Entry 3A4T (X-ray diffraction, 2.30 A resolution); this record covers chain A.

== Chain A ==
Molecule: Putative methyltransferase MJ0026
From: Methanocaldococcus jannaschii
Notes: EC 2.1.1.-
Reference sequence: Q60343 (Y026_METJA); residues 1-274 here = UniProt positions 1-274
Amino-acid sequence (274 residues; each row starts with the number of its first residue):
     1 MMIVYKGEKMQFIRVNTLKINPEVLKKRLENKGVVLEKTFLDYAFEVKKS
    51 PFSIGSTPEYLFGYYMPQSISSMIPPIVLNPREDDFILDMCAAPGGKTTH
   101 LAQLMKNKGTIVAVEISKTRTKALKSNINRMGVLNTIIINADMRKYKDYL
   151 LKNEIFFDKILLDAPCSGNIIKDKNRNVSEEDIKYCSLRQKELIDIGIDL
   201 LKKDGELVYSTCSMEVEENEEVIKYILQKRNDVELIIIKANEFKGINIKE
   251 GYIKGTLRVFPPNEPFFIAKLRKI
Disordered / not traced: 1-8, 171-178
Swiss-Prot annotation at these positions:
  - active site: C212 (Nucleophile)
  - binding site (S-adenosyl-L-methionine): C91 to K97, E115, R120, D142, D163, N169, R189
Cystine bridges: C166-C212
Ligand contacts: sinefungin (SFG): D89, M90, C91, A92, A93, P94, G95, G96, K97, V114, E115, I116, S117, R120, A141, D142, M143, R144, D163, A164, P165, N169, R189, L193, C212

== Summary ==
Bound to chain A: sinefungin. From UniProt: active-site residue C212 and 13 S-adenosyl-L-methionine-binding
residues.
Chain A is Putative methyltransferase MJ0026 (Methanocaldococcus jannaschii); the structure, Crystal structure
of aTrm4 from M.jannaschii with sinefungin, was determined by X-ray diffraction (same publication as 3AJD).
